PDB entry 6Z72 | X-ray diffraction, 2.30 A resolution | chain A

[Chain A]
Name: Replicase polyprotein 1ab
From: Severe acute respiratory syndrome coronavirus 2
Notes: EC 3.4.19.12, 3.4.22.-, 3.4.22.69, 2.7.7.48, 3.6.4.12, 3.6.4.13, 3.1.13.-, 3.1.-.-, 2.1.1.-
UniProt: P0DTD1 (R1AB_SARS2); residues 206-379 here correspond to UniProt positions 1024-1197 (UniProt number = residue number + 818)
Sequence (176 residues; numbered 204 to 379; the number before each row is that of its first residue):
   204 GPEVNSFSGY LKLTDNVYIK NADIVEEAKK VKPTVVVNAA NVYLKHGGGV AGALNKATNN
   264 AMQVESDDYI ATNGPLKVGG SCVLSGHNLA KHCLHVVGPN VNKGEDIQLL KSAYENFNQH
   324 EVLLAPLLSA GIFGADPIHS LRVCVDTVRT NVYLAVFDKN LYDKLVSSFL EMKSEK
Unresolved in the structure: 204-205
Sequence notes: expression tag (204-205)
Metal / ion sites: Na+ near Glu230 (its only coordinating residue here)
Small-molecule neighbours: A3R (Adenosine Diphosphate (Hydroxymethyl)pyrrolidine monoalcohol): Ala225, Asp226, Ile227, Ala242, Ala243, Asn244, Lys248, Gly250, Gly251, Gly252, Val253, Ala254, Ala256, Pro329, Leu330, Leu331, Ser332, Ala333, Gly334, Ile335, Phe336, Ala358, Val359, Phe360, Leu364
What the authors report for this chain:
  - binding site for A3R: Asn244
  - mutagenesis - N244D, G334V, F336L: abolished catalytic activity
  - mutagenesis - D226V, G252V: decreased catalytic activity
  - mutagenesis - D226N, F360L: unchanged catalytic activity
  - catalytic residues: His249 (proposed by the authors, not directly observed)

[Summary]
Ligands of chain A: compound A3R. From the paper: the catalytic residue His249; N244D, G334V and F336L abolish
catalytic activity; 7 substitutions were tested in all.
Chain A is Replicase polyprotein 1ab (Severe acute respiratory syndrome coronavirus 2); the structure,
SARS-CoV-2 Macrodomain in complex with ADP-HPM, was determined by X-ray diffraction (same publication as 6Z5T
and 6Z6I).
